6BLO - chains A and H of the 12 polymer chains in the assembly; structure by X-ray diffraction, 3.40 A resolution.

# Chain A
Protein: DNA-directed RNA polymerase II subunit RPB1
From: Saccharomyces cerevisiae (strain ATCC 204508 / S288c)
Notes: EC 2.7.7.6
Reference sequence: P04050 (RPB1_YEAST); residue numbers follow UniProt; this construct covers 1-1733
Sequence (1733 residues; numbered 1 to 1733; the number before each row is that of its first residue):
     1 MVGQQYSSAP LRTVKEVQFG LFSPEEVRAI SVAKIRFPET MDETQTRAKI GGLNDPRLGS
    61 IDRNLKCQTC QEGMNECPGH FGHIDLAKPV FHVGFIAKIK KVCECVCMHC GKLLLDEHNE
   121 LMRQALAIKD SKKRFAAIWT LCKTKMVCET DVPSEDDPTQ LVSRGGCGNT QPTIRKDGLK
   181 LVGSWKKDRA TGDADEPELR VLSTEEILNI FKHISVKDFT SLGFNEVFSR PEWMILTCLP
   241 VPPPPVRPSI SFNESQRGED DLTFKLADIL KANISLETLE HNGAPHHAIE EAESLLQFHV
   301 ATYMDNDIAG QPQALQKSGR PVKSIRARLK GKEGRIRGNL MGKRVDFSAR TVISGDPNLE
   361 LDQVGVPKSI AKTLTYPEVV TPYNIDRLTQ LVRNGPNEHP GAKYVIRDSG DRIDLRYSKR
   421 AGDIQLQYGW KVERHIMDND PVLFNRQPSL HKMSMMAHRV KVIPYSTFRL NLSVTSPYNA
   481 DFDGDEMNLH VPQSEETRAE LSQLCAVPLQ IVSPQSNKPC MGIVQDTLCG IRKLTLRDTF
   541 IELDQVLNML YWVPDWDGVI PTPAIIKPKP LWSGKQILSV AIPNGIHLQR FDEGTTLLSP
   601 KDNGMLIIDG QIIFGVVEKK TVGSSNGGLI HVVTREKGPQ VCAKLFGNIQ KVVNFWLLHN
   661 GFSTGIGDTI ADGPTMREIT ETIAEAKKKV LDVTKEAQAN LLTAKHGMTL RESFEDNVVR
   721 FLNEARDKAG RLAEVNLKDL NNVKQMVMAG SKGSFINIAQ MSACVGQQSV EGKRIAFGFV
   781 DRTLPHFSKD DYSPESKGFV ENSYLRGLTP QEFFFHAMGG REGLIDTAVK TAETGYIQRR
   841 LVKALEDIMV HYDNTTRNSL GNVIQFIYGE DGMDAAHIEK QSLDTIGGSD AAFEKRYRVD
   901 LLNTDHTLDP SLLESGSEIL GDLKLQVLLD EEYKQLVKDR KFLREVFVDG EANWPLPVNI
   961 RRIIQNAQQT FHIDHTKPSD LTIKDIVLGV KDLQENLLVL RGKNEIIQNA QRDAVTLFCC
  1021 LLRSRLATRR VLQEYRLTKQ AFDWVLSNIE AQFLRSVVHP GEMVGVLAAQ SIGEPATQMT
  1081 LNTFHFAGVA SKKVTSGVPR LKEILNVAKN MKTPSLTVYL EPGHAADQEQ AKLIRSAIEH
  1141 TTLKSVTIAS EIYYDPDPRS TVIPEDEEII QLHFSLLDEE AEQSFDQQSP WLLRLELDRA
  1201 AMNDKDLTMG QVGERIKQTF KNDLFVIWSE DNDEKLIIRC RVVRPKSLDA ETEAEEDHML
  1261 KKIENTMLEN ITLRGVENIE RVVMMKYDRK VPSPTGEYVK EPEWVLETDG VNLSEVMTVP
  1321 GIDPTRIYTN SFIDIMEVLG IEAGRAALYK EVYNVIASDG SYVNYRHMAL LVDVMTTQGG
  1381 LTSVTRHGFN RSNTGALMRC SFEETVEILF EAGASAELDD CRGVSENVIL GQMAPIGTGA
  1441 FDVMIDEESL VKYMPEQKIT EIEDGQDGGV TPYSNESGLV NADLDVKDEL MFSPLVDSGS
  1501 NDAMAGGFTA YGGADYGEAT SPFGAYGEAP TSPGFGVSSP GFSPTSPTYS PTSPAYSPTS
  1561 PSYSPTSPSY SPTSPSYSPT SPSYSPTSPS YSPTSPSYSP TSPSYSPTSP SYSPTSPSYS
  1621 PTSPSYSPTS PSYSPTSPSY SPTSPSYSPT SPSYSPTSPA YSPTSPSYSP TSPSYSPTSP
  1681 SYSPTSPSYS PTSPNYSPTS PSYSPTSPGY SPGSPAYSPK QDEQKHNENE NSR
Not modelled in the structure: 1-2, 149-164, 186-200, 251-258, 1081-1092, 1176-1186, 1244-1253, 1447-1733
Swiss-Prot annotation at these positions:
  - region: P248 to D260 (Lid loop), N306 to K323 (Rudder loop), P810 to E822 (Bridging helix)
  - binding site (Zn(2+)): C67, C70, C77, H80, C107, C110, C148, C167
  - binding site (Mg(2+)): D481, D483, D485
  - modified residue: T1471 (Phosphothreonine)
  - cross-link (Glycyl lysine isopeptide (Lys-Gly)): K695 (interchain with G-Cter in ubiquitin), K1246 (interchain with G-Cter in ubiquitin), K1350 (interchain with G-Cter in ubiquitin)
  - natural variant: S1653 to P1659 (deletion: In strain: A364A)
  - mutagenesis: K1246 (K1246R: Impairs ubiquitination during transcription stress)
Ion coordination: Zn2+ site 1: C67, C70, C77, H80; Zn2+ site 2: C110, C167; Mg2+: D481, D483, D485 (shared with 1 residue of chain R)

# Chain H
Protein: DNA-directed RNA polymerases I, II, and III subunit RPABC3
From: Saccharomyces cerevisiae (strain ATCC 204508 / S288c)
Reference sequence: P20436 (RPAB3_YEAST); numbering as in UniProt (aligned over 1-146)
Sequence (146 residues; each row starts with the number of its first residue):
     1 MSNTLFDDIF QVSEVDPGRY NKVCRIEAAS TTQDQCKLTL DINVELFPVA AQDSLTVTIA
    61 SSLNLEDTPA NDSSATRSWR PPQAGDRSLA DDYDYVMYGT AYKFEEVSKD LIAVYYSFGG
   121 LLMRLEGNYR NLNNLKQENA YLLIRR
Not modelled in the structure: 1-2, 64-75, 130-131
Swiss-Prot annotation at these positions:
  - region: D16 to T39 (Non-specific ssDNA binding)
  - modified residue: S2 (N-acetylserine), T68 (Phosphothreonine)

# Chain A / chain H interface
Residue-residue contacts - 60 pairs, chain A then chain H:
  R537(A) - Y20(H)
  R537(A) - V23(H)
  R537(A) - R25(H)
  R537(A) - D41(H)  salt bridge
  R537(A) - G120(H)
  R537(A) - L121(H)
  D538(A) - Y20(H)
  D538(A) - N21(H)  hydrogen bond (side chain-backbone)
  D538(A) - K22(H)  hydrogen bond (side chain-backbone)
  D538(A) - V23(H)  hydrogen bond (side chain-backbone)
  F540(A) - V23(H)  hydrophobic
  F540(A) - N43(H)
  F540(A) - L121(H)  hydrophobic
  L543(A) - W79(H)  hydrophobic
  V559(A) - S78(H)
  I560(A) - S78(H)
  I560(A) - W79(H)  hydrogen bond (backbone-backbone)
  T562(A) - Y98(H)
  P563(A) - W79(H)
  P563(A) - Y98(H)
  A564(A) - M97(H)
  A564(A) - Y98(H)  hydrogen bond (backbone-backbone)
  A564(A) - F118(H)
  A564(A) - G119(H)
  I565(A) - L46(H)  hydrophobic
  I565(A) - Y95(H)
  I565(A) - V96(H)
  I565(A) - M97(H)  hydrophobic
  I566(A) - V96(H)  hydrogen bond (backbone-backbone)
  K567(A) - D91(H)  salt bridge
  K567(A) - D92(H)
  K567(A) - Y93(H)  hydrogen bond (side chain-backbone)
  K567(A) - Y95(H)
  K567(A) - V96(H)  hydrogen bond (backbone-backbone)
  P568(A) - L46(H)
  P568(A) - D94(H)
  P570(A) - W79(H)  hydrophobic
  L571(A) - L46(H)  hydrophobic
  W572(A) - W79(H)  hydrophobic
  S573(A) - G119(H)  hydrogen bond (side chain-backbone)
  K575(A) - G119(H)
  K575(A) - G120(H)
  L597(A) - Y102(H)  hydrogen bond (backbone-side chain)
  L597(A) - K103(H)
  L597(A) - Y115(H)
  L597(A) - L122(H)
  L598(A) - R25(H)  hydrogen bond (backbone-side chain)
  L598(A) - T39(H)
  L598(A) - L122(H)
  L598(A) - R124(H)
  S599(A) - R25(H)
  S599(A) - L122(H)
  P600(A) - R25(H)
  D602(A) - Y20(H)
  L606(A) - Y102(H)  hydrophobic
  I613(A) - Y102(H)  hydrophobic
  I613(A) - S117(H)  hydrogen bond (backbone-side chain)
  I613(A) - G120(H)
  F614(A) - L122(H)  hydrophobic
  D739(A) - R19(H)  salt bridge
Also at the interface, not in a pair above, chain A (33 interface residues in all): P561, K569, K601, L737, I973, H975
Also at the interface, not in a pair above, chain H (35 interface residues in all): T76, R77, M123, K136, Y141

# Overview
33 residues of chain A face 35 of chain H across their interface; the contacts include 12 hydrogen bonds and 3
salt bridges. Polar pairs include R537(A)-D41(H), K567(A)-D91(H) and D739(A)-R19(H). UniProt lists 8
Zn2+-binding residues, 3 Mg2+-binding residues and one mutagenesis site on chain A.
Chain A is DNA-directed RNA polymerase II subunit RPB1 and chain H is DNA-directed RNA polymerases I, II, and
III subunit RPABC3, both from Saccharomyces cerevisiae (strain ATCC 204508 / S288c); the structure, Pol II
elongation complex with an abasic lesion at i+1 position, was determined by X-ray diffraction, deposited
together with 6BLP, 6BM2, 6BM4 and 6BQF.
